Entry 4P9E (X-ray diffraction, 2.60 A resolution); this record covers chain A.

# Chain A
Name: Deoxycytidylate deaminase
Source organism: Cyanophage S-TIM5
UniProtKB: H6WFU3 (H6WFU3_9CAUD); residues 1-135 here = UniProt positions 1-135
Amino-acid sequence (138 residues; each row starts with the number of its first residue; numbers below 1 keep their minus sign (Gly-2 is residue -2)):
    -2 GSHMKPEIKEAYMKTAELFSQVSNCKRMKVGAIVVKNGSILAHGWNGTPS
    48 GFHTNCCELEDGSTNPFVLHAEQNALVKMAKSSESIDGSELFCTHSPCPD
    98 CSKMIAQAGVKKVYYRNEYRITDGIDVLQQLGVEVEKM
Disordered / not traced: -2 to 0, 55-60, 116-118
Construct notes: expression tag (-2 to 0)
Cystine bridges: Cys22-Cys54
Bound ions: Zn2+: His67, Cys95, Cys98
From the paper describing this entry:
  - conformationally variable residues (order/disorder transition): Glu55 to Ser60, Tyr116 to Ile118
  - mutagenesis - W42F, W42Y: unchanged catalytic activity
  - mutagenesis - W42A, Y116E: abolished catalytic activity
  - mutagenesis - N43G, T61A, T61D, T61V: decreased catalytic activity
  - mutagenesis - T61S, Y116F (1.5-fold): increased catalytic activity

# Summary
His67, Cys95 and Cys98 coordinate Zn2+. From the paper: N43G, T61A and T61D, among others, reduce catalytic
activity; conformational variability at Glu55 and Tyr116; 10 substitutions were tested in all.
Chain A is Deoxycytidylate deaminase (Cyanophage S-TIM5); the structure, Crystal structure of dCMP deaminase
from the cyanophage S-TIM5 in apo form, was determined by X-ray diffraction together with 4P9C and 4P9D from
the same study.
